PDB entry 9HYJ | X-ray diffraction, 2.25 A resolution | chains A and C of the 4 polymer chains in the assembly

== Chain A (and C) ==
Protein: Alpha-L-fucosidase
Notes: chain C of this document is another copy of the same molecule, construct and numbering; everything in this record applies to it too
UniProtKB: A0A806EKD1 (A0A806EKD1_LACCD); numbering as in UniProt (aligned over 1-414)
Chain sequence (414 residues; row label = number of the first residue in the row):
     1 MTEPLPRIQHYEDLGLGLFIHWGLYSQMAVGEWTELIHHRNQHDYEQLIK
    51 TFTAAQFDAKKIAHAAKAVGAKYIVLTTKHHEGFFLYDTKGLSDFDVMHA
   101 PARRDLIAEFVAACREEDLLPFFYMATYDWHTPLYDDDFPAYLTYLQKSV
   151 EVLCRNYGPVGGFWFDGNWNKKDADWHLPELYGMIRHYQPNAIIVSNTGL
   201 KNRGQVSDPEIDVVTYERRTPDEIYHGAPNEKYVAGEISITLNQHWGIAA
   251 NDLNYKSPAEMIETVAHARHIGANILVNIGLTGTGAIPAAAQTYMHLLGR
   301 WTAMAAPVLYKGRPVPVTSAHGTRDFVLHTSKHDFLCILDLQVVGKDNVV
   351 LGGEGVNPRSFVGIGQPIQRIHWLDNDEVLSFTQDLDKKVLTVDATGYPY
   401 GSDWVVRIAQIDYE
Not modelled in the structure: 203-204 (chain C: 198-204)
Sequence notes: conflict Ser196 (Asn in A0A806EKD1), Met261 (Val in A0A806EKD1), Lys346 (Asn in A0A806EKD1)

== Chain A / chain C interface ==
Residue-residue contacts (35):
  Ala320(A) - Pro358(C)
  His321(A) - His321(C)
  His321(A) - Gly322(C)
  His321(A) - Thr323(C)
  His321(A) - Asp340(C)
  His321(A) - Arg359(C)
  Gly322(A) - His321(C)
  Gly322(A) - Gly322(C)
  Thr323(A) - His321(C)
  Asp340(A) - His321(C)
  Val356(A) - Val362(C)
  Val356(A) - Lys388(C)
  Val356(A) - Val390(C)  hydrophobic
  Pro358(A) - Ala320(C)
  Pro358(A) - Ser360(C)
  Pro358(A) - Val362(C)
  Arg359(A) - His321(C)
  Ser360(A) - Pro358(C)
  Ser360(A) - Ser360(C)
  Val362(A) - Val356(C)
  Val362(A) - Pro358(C)
  Ser381(A) - Lys388(C)  hydrogen bond
  Thr383(A) - Thr383(C)  hydrogen bond
  Thr383(A) - Gln384(C)
  Thr383(A) - Asp385(C)
  Gln384(A) - Thr383(C)
  Asp385(A) - Ser381(C)
  Asp385(A) - Thr383(C)
  Lys388(A) - Val356(C)
  Lys388(A) - Ser381(C)  hydrogen bond
  Lys388(A) - Asp394(C)  salt bridge
  Val390(A) - Val356(C)  hydrophobic
  Val390(A) - Pro358(C)  hydrophobic
  Thr392(A) - Thr392(C)
  Asp394(A) - Lys388(C)  salt bridge
Also at the interface, not in a pair above, chain A (19 interface residues in all): Asn357
Also at the interface, not in a pair above, chain C (19 interface residues in all): Asn357

== Overview ==
The chain A/chain C interface involves 19 residues from each chain, with 3 hydrogen bonds and 2 salt bridges.
Polar contacts include Lys388(A)-Asp394(C), Ser381(A)-Lys388(C) and Thr383(A)-Thr383(C).
Both chains are Alpha-L-fucosidase. Entry 9HYJ (AlfB fucosidase in complex with Fucose) was determined by
X-ray diffraction (same publication as 9HY7, 9HYX, 9HZ1, 8OZT and 8OZU).
